Entry 3UT5 (X-ray diffraction, 2.73 A resolution); this record covers chains B and C of the 6 polymer chains in the assembly.

== Chain B ==
Molecule: Tubulin beta chain
From: Ovis aries
UniProtKB: D0VWY9 (D0VWY9_SHEEP); the author numbering skips numbers that UniProt does not, so the offset changes along the chain: 1-44 = UniProt 1-44; 47-360 = UniProt 45-358; 369-455 = UniProt 359-445
Chain sequence (445 residues; row label = number of the first residue in the row; note: 10 numbers in that range are skipped by the numbering (no residue carries them; nothing is unmodelled there)):
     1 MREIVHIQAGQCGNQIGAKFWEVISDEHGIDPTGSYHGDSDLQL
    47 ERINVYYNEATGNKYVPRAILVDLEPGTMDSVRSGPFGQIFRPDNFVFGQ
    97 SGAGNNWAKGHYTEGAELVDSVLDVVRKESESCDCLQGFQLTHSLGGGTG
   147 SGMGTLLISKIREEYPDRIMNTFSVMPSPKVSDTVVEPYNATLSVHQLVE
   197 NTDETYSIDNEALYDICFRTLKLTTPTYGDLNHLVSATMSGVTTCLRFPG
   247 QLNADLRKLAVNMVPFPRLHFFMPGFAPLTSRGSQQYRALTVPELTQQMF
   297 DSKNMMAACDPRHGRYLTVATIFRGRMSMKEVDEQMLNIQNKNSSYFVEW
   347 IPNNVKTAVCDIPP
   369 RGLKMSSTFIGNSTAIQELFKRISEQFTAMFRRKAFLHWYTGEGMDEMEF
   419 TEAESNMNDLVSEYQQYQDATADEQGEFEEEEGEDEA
Not modelled in the structure: 443-455
Residues lining bound ligands:
  - GDP (guanosine-5'-diphosphate): Gly-10, Gln-11, Cys-12, Gln-15, Ile-16, Asp-69, Asn-101, Ser-140, Gly-142, Gly-143, Gly-144, Thr-145, Gly-146, Ser-147, Val-171, Pro-173, Val-177, Ser-178, Glu-183, Asn-206, Leu-209, Tyr-224, Leu-227, Asn-228
  - colchicine (LOC; N-[(7S)-1,2,3,10-tetramethoxy-9-oxo-6,7-dihydro-5H-benzo[d]heptalen-7-yl]ethanamide): Val-238, Cys-241, Leu-242, Ala-250, Asp-251, Lys-254, Leu-255, Asn-258, Met-259, Thr-314, Val-315, Ala-316, Ile-318, Asn-350, Lys-352, Thr-353, Ala-354, Ile-378

== Chain C ==
Molecule: Tubulin alpha chain
From: Ovis aries
UniProtKB: D0VWZ0 (D0VWZ0_SHEEP); numbering as in UniProt (aligned over 1-451)
Chain sequence (451 residues; each row starts with the number of its first residue):
     1 MRECISIHVGQAGVQIGNACWELYCLEHGIQPDGQMPSDKTIGGGDDSFN
    51 TFFSETGAGKHVPRAVFVDLEPTVIDEVRTGTYRQLFHPEQLITGKEDAA
   101 NNYARGHYTIGKEIIDLVLDRIRKLADQCTGLQGFLVFHSFGGGTGSGFT
   151 SLLMERLSVDYGKKSKLEFSIYPAPQVSTAVVEPYNSILTTHTTLEHSDC
   201 AFMVDNEAIYDICRRNLDIERPTYTNLNRLISQIVSSITASLRFDGALNV
   251 DLTEFQTNLVPYPRIHFPLATYAPVISAEKAYHEQLSVAEITNACFEPAN
   301 QMVKCDPRHGKYMACCLLYRGDVVPKDVNAAIATIKTKRSIQFVDWCPTG
   351 FKVGINYQPPTVVPGGDLAKVQRAVCMLSNTTAIAEAWARLDHKFDLMYA
   401 KRAFVHWYVGEGMEEGEFSEAREDMAALEKDYEEVGVDSVEGEGEEEGEE
   451 Y
Not modelled in the structure: 39-46, 441-451
Residues lining bound ligands:
  - GTP (guanosine-5'-triphosphate): Gly-10, Gln-11, Ala-12, Gln-15, Ile-16, Asp-69, Asp-98, Ala-99, Ala-100, Asn-101, Ser-140, Gly-142, Gly-143, Gly-144, Thr-145, Gly-146, Ile-171, Pro-173, Val-177, Ser-178, Thr-179, Glu-183, Asn-206, Tyr-224, Leu-227, Asn-228, Ile-231
  - colchicine (LOC; N-[(7S)-1,2,3,10-tetramethoxy-9-oxo-6,7-dihydro-5H-benzo[d]heptalen-7-yl]ethanamide): Ser-178, Thr-179, Ala-180, Val-181

== Interface between chain B and chain C ==
Contacting residue pairs - 39 pairs, chain B then chain C:
  Glu-71(B) with Arg-2(C), salt bridge
  Pro-72(B) with Arg-2(C)
  Gln-96(B) with Arg-2(C), hydrogen bond (backbone-side chain)
  Gly-98(B) with Arg-2(C)
  Asp-179(B) with Asn-258(C); Phe-351(C); Lys-352(C)
  Thr-180(B) with Asn-258(C); Lys-352(C), hydrogen bond
  Val-181(B) with Asn-258(C), hydrogen bond (backbone-side chain); Pro-348(C)
  Thr-221(B) with Lys-326(C); Asn-329(C)
  Ala-397(B) with Trp-346(C)
  Met-398(B) with Trp-346(C)
  Arg-400(B) with Val-440(C), hydrogen bond (side chain-backbone)
  Arg-401(B) with Tyr-262(C), hydrogen bond (backbone-side chain); Asp-345(C), salt bridge; Trp-346(C); Glu-434(C), hydrogen bond (side chain-backbone); Val-435(C); Val-437(C), hydrogen bond (side chain-backbone); Asp-438(C); Ser-439(C), hydrogen bond
  Lys-402(B) with Tyr-262(C)
  Ala-403(B) with Pro-261(C); Tyr-262(C); Trp-346(C), hydrophobic
  Phe-404(B) with Thr-257(C); Asn-258(C); Val-260(C); Pro-261(C), hydrogen bond (backbone-backbone)
  His-406(B) with Val-260(C); Pro-261(C); Tyr-262(C); Pro-263(C)
  Trp-407(B) with Gln-256(C); Thr-257(C); Val-260(C), hydrogen bond (side chain-backbone)
Also at the interface, not in a pair above, chain B (21 interface residues in all): Ser-97, Gly-100, Val-182, Leu-405
Also at the interface, not in a pair above, chain C (25 interface residues in all): Met-313, Pro-325, Cys-347, Gly-350

== In short ==
21 residues of chain B and 25 residues of chain C are in contact, with 10 hydrogen bonds and 2 salt bridges.
Among the polar pairs are Glu-71(B)/Arg-2(C), Arg-401(B)/Asp-345(C) and Gln-96(B)/Arg-2(C). Bound to chain B:
GDP and colchicine. Ligands of chain C: GTP and colchicine.
Here chain B is Tubulin beta chain and chain C is Tubulin alpha chain, both from Ovis aries. Entry 3UT5
(Tubulin-Colchicine-Ustiloxin: Stathmin-like domain complex) was determined by X-ray diffraction together with
4EB6 from the same study.
